PDB entry 4WLJ | X-ray diffraction, 1.54 A resolution | chains A and B

Chain A (and B):
Molecule: Kynurenine--oxoglutarate transaminase 1
From: Homo sapiens
Notes: EC 2.6.1.7, 4.4.1.13, 2.6.1.64; chain B of this document is another copy of the same molecule, construct and numbering; everything in this record applies to it too
UniProtKB: Q16773 (KAT1_HUMAN); residues 1-422 here = UniProt positions 1-422
Chain sequence (422 residues; row label = number of the first residue in the row):
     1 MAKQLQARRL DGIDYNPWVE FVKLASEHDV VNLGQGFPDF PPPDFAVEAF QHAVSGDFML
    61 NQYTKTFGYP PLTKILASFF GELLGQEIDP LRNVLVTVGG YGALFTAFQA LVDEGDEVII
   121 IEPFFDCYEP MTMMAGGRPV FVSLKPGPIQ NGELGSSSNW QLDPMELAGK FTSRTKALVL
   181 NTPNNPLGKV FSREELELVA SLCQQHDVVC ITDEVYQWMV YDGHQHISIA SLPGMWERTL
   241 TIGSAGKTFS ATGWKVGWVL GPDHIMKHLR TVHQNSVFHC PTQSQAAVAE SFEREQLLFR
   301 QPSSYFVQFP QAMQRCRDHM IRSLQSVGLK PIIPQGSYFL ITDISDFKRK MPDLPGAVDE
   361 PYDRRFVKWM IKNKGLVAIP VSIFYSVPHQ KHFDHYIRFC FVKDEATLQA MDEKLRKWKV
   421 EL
Disordered / not traced: 1-3, 148-153
Ligand contacts: aminooxyacetate (IK2; 4'-deoxy-4'-acetylyamino-pyridoxal-5'-phosphate): W18, G34, G36, V98, G99, G100, Y101, L104, F125, Y128, N181, N185, D213, V215, Y216, S244, K247, K255, F339, R398
Swiss-Prot annotation at these positions:
  - binding site (substrate): G36, N185, R398
  - modified residue: K247 (N6-(pyridoxal phosphate)lysine)
What the authors report for this chain:
  - binding site for aminooxyacetate: F125, N185, D213, R398
  - contacts within the chain: N185-R398 (hydrogen bond)
  - conformationally variable residues (helix shift, side-chain flip): W18, Y101, K247

Interface between chain A and chain B:
Pairs across the interface (149; chain A residue first):
  Q4(A) with K176(B)
  L5(A) with L111(B); K176(B), hydrogen bond (backbone-side chain); V209(B), hydrophobic; I265(B), hydrophobic
  Q6(A) with A110(B); H268(B)
  A7(A) with Q109(B); A110(B), hydrogen bond (backbone-backbone); V112(B); D113(B)
  R8(A) with D113(B), salt bridge; E114(B)
  R9(A) with F108(B); Q109(B), hydrogen bond (side chain-backbone); V112(B), hydrogen bond (side chain-backbone); A135(B), hydrogen bond (side chain-backbone)
  L10(A) with A110(B); H268(B); V272(B), hydrophobic
  I13(A) with T271(B); Q274(B), hydrogen bond (backbone-side chain); N275(B), hydrogen bond (backbone-side chain)
  D14(A) with T271(B); Q274(B), hydrogen bond (backbone-side chain)
  N16(A) with Q274(B); F278(B)
  F37(A) with M59(B), hydrophobic; Q62(B); Y63(B), hydrophobic
  P38(A) with M59(B); Q62(B)
  D39(A) with F58(B); M59(B)
  F40(A) with F58(B); Q62(B)
  P41(A) with F58(B), hydrophobic
  P42(A) with N61(B)
  V47(A) with N61(B)
  F50(A) with F50(B), hydrophobic; V54(B), hydrophobic; Q283(B)
  Q51(A) with V54(B), hydrogen bond (side chain-backbone); S55(B)
  V54(A) with V47(B); F50(B), hydrophobic; Q51(B); V54(B), hydrophobic
  S55(A) with Q51(B)
  F58(A) with D39(B); F40(B); P41(B)
  M59(A) with F37(B), hydrophobic; P38(B); D39(B)
  N61(A) with P42(B); A251(B); T252(B), hydrogen bond (backbone-backbone); G253(B), hydrogen bond (backbone-backbone); W254(B), hydrogen bond
  Q62(A) with F37(B); P38(B); F40(B); S250(B), hydrogen bond (side chain-backbone); A251(B); T252(B), hydrogen bond; G253(B)
  Y63(A) with G36(B); F37(B), hydrophobic; K247(B), hydrogen bond; T252(B), hydrogen bond (backbone-side chain); G253(B); K255(B)
  K65(A) with V22(B)
  V98(A) with V277(B), hydrophobic
  Y101(A) with Q274(B), hydrogen bond (side chain-backbone); S276(B); V277(B); F278(B)
  G102(A) with S276(B)
  F105(A) with F105(B), hydrophobic; N275(B); S276(B)
  Q109(A) with A7(B); R9(B), hydrogen bond (backbone-side chain); M134(B)
  A110(A) with Q6(B); A7(B), hydrogen bond (backbone-backbone); L10(B)
  L111(A) with L5(B)
  V112(A) with A7(B); R9(B), hydrogen bond (backbone-side chain)
  D113(A) with A7(B); R8(B), salt bridge
  P130(A) with N275(B)
  M131(A) with N275(B); S276(B)
  M134(A) with Q109(B)
  A135(A) with R9(B), hydrogen bond (backbone-side chain)
  K176(A) with Q4(B); L5(B), hydrogen bond (side chain-backbone)
  V209(A) with L5(B), hydrophobic
  K247(A) with Y63(B), hydrogen bond
  S250(A) with Q62(B), hydrogen bond (backbone-side chain)
  A251(A) with N61(B); Q62(B)
  T252(A) with N61(B), hydrogen bond (backbone-backbone); Q62(B), hydrogen bond; Y63(B), hydrogen bond (side chain-backbone)
  G253(A) with N61(B), hydrogen bond (backbone-backbone); Q62(B); Y63(B); P281(B); T282(B), hydrogen bond (backbone-backbone)
  W254(A) with N61(B), hydrogen bond; P281(B); Q283(B), hydrogen bond
  K255(A) with Y63(B); V277(B), hydrogen bond (side chain-backbone); H279(B), hydrogen bond
  H264(A) with L5(B)
  I265(A) with L5(B), hydrophobic
  H268(A) with Q6(B); L10(B)
  T271(A) with I13(B); D14(B)
  V272(A) with L10(B), hydrophobic
  Q274(A) with I13(B); D14(B), hydrogen bond (side chain-backbone); N16(B); Y101(B), hydrogen bond (backbone-side chain)
  N275(A) with I13(B), hydrogen bond (side chain-backbone); F105(B); P130(B); M131(B)
  S276(A) with Y101(B); G102(B); F105(B)
  V277(A) with Y101(B); K255(B), hydrogen bond (backbone-side chain)
  F278(A) with N16(B); W18(B), hydrophobic; Y101(B)
  H279(A) with K255(B)
  P281(A) with G253(B); W254(B)
  T282(A) with G253(B), hydrogen bond (backbone-backbone)
  Q283(A) with F50(B); W254(B), hydrogen bond
Interface residues without a listed pair, chain A (69 interface residues in all): G36, T66, F67, F108, G136, C280
Interface residues without a listed pair, chain B (70 interface residues in all): V19, V98, G136, H264, C280

In short:
The interface between chain A and chain B involves 69 residues on one side and 70 on the other, with 39
hydrogen bonds and 2 salt bridges. Polar pairs include R8(A)-D113(B), L5(A)-K176(B) and R9(A)-Q109(B). From
the paper: a binding site for aminooxyacetate at F125(A), N185(A) and D213(A) among others; conformational
variability at W18(A), Y101(A) and K247(A).
Both chains are Kynurenine--oxoglutarate transaminase 1 (Homo sapiens). Entry 4WLJ (High resolution crystal
structure of human kynurenine aminotransferase-I in complex with aminooxyacetate) was determined by X-ray
diffraction, deposited together with 4WLH.
